Entry 6ZIK (electron microscopy, 3.66 A resolution); this record covers chains H and Q of the 11 polymer chains in the assembly.

[Chain H]
Protein: ATP synthase subunit delta, mitochondrial
Organism: Bos taurus
Reference sequence: P05630 (ATPD_BOVIN); residues 1-146 here correspond to UniProt positions 23-168 (UniProt number = residue number + 22)
Sequence (146 residues; numbered 1 to 146; the number before each row is that of its first residue):
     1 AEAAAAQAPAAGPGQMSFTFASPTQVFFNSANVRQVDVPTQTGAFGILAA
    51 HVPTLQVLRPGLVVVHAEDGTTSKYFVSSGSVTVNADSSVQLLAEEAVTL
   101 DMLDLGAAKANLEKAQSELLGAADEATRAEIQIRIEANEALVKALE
Not modelled in the structure: 1-14

[Chain Q]
Protein: ATP synthase F(0) complex subunit C2, mitochondrial
Organism: Bos taurus
Reference sequence: P07926 (AT5G2_BOVIN); residues 1-75 here correspond to UniProt positions 69-143 (UniProt number = residue number + 68)
Sequence (75 residues; row label = number of the first residue in the row):
     1 DIDTAAKFIGAGAATVGVAGSGAGIGTVFGSLIIGYARNPSLKQQLFSYA
    51 ILGFALSEAMGLFCLMVAFLILFAM
Modified / non-standard residues: Lys43 (N-trimethyllysine; M3L)

[Chain H / chain Q interface]
Pairs across the interface (10):
  Gln35(H) - Ser41(Q)  hydrogen bond
  Asp37(H) - Ser41(Q)  hydrogen bond
  Thr42(H) - Arg38(Q)
  Gly43(H) - Arg38(Q)  hydrogen bond (backbone-side chain)
  Ala44(H) - Arg38(Q)
  Phe45(H) - Arg38(Q)
  Gly46(H) - Arg38(Q)  hydrogen bond (backbone-backbone)
  Gly46(H) - Pro40(Q)
  Leu48(H) - Pro40(Q)  hydrophobic
  His66(H) - Ser41(Q)
Also at the interface, not in a pair above, chain Q (4 interface residues in all): Asn39

[In short]
9 residues of chain H face 4 of chain Q across their interface; the contacts include 4 hydrogen bonds. Polar
contacts include Gln35(H)-Ser41(Q), Asp37(H)-Ser41(Q) and Gly43(H)-Arg38(Q).
Chain H is ATP synthase subunit delta, mitochondrial and chain Q is ATP synthase F(0) complex subunit C2,
mitochondrial, both from Bos taurus; the structure, bovine ATP synthase rotor domain, state 3, was determined
by electron microscopy, deposited together with 6Z1R, 6Z1U, 6ZG7 and 6ZG8.
